9FRD - chain A; structure by X-ray diffraction, 2.06 A resolution.

[Chain A]
Molecule: Epidermal growth factor receptor
From: Homo sapiens
Notes: EC 2.7.10.1
UniProt: P00533 (EGFR_HUMAN); residues 696-1022 here = UniProt positions 696-1022
Chain sequence (330 residues; each row starts with the number of its first residue):
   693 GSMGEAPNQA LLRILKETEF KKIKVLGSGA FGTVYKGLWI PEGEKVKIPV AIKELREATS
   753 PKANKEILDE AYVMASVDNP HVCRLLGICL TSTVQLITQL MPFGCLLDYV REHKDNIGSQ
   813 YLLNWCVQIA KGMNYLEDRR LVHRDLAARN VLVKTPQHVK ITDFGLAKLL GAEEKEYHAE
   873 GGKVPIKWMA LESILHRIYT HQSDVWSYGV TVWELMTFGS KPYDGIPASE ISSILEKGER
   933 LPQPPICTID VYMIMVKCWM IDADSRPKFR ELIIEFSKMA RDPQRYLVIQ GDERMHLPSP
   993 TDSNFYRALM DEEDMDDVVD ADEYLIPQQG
Disordered / not traced: 990-1007, 1020-1022
Sequence notes: expression tag (693-695)
Glycans and other covalent adducts: 2,3-dihydroxy-1,4-dithiobutane (DTT) linked to Cys797
Ligand contacts: A1IEZ ((7S)-3-[(3-chloranyl-2-methoxy-phenyl)amino]-2-(3-fluoranylpyridin-4-yl)-7-(2-methoxyethyl)-1,5,6,7-tetrahydropyrrolo[3,2-c]pyridin-4-one): Leu718, Gly719, Phe723, Val726, Ala743, Ile744, Lys745, Glu762, Met766, Cys775, Leu777, Leu788, Ile789, Thr790, Gln791, Leu792, Met793, Arg841, Asn842, Leu844, Thr854, Asp855
UniProt features mapped onto this chain:
  - active site: Asp837 (Proton acceptor)
  - binding site (ATP): Leu718 to Val726, Lys745, Thr790, Gln791, Asp855
  - site: Tyr1016 (Important for interaction with PIK3C2B)
  - modified residue: Lys745 (N6-(2-hydroxyisobutyryl)lysine), Tyr869 (Phosphotyrosine), Ser991 (Phosphoserine), Ser995 (Phosphoserine), Tyr998 (Phosphotyrosine), Tyr1016 (Phosphotyrosine)
  - cross-link (Glycyl lysine isopeptide (Lys-Gly)): Lys716 (interchain with G-Cter in ubiquitin), Lys737 (interchain with G-Cter in ubiquitin), Lys754 (interchain with G-Cter in ubiquitin), Lys757 (interchain with G-Cter in ubiquitin), Lys867 (interchain with G-Cter in ubiquitin), Lys929 (interchain with G-Cter in ubiquitin), Lys960 (interchain with G-Cter in ubiquitin), Lys970 (interchain with G-Cter in ubiquitin)

[Overview]
Bound to chain A: compound A1IEZ. Curated annotation (UniProt) lists active-site residue Asp837 and 13
ATP-binding residues.
Chain A is Epidermal growth factor receptor (Homo sapiens); the structure, Wildtype EGFR bound with Compound
23, was determined by X-ray diffraction together with 9FQP and 9FQS from the same study.
